8Q9Z - chains G and L of the 12 polymer chains in the assembly; structure by electron microscopy, 2.40 A resolution.

# Chain G (and L)
Molecule: Gap junction beta-2 protein
From: Homo sapiens
Notes: chain L of this document is another copy of the same molecule, construct and numbering; everything in this record applies to it too
Reference sequence: P29033 (CXB2_HUMAN); residue numbers follow UniProt; this construct covers 1-226
Sequence (230 residues; numbered 1 to 230; the number before each row is that of its first residue):
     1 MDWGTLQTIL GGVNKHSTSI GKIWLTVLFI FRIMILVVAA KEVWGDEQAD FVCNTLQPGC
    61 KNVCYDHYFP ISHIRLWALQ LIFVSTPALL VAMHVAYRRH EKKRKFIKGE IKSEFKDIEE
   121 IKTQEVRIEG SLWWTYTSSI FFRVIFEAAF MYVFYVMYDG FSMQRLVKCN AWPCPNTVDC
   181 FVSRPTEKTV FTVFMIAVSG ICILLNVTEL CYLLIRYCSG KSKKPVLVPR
Disordered / not traced: 1-2, 100-129, 220-230
Differences from the reference sequence: engineered mutation Glu125 (Lys in P29033); expression tag (227-230)
Cystine bridges: Cys53-Cys180, Cys60-Cys174, Cys64-Cys169
Residues lining bound ligands: phosphatidylethanolamine (PTY): Pro70, Ile71, Leu76, Val153, Val156, Met157
Swiss-Prot annotation at these positions:
  - binding site (Ca(2+)): Glu42, Gly45, Glu47
Reported in the primary citation:
  - mutagenesis - K125E: increased stability (proposed by the authors, not directly observed)

# How chain G and chain L interact
Contacting residue pairs (51):
  Trp3(G) - Trp3(L)  hydrogen bond (side chain-backbone)
  Trp3(G) - Leu6(L)  hydrophobic
  Trp3(G) - Phe29(L)  hydrophobic
  Thr5(G) - Gly4(L)
  Thr5(G) - Gln7(L)
  Lys41(G) - Val38(L)
  Lys41(G) - Glu42(L)
  Glu47(G) - Arg184(L)  salt bridge
  Gln48(G) - Asp46(L)
  Gln48(G) - Asp50(L)
  Gln48(G) - Ser183(L)  hydrogen bond
  Gln48(G) - Arg184(L)
  Pro58(G) - Asn54(L)
  Pro58(G) - Phe181(L)
  Gly59(G) - Val52(L)
  Gly59(G) - Phe181(L)
  Asn62(G) - Asp50(L)  hydrogen bond (side chain-backbone)
  Asn62(G) - Val52(L)
  Asn62(G) - Phe181(L)  hydrogen bond (side chain-backbone)
  Asn62(G) - Val182(L)  hydrogen bond (side chain-backbone)
  Asn62(G) - Ser183(L)
  Val63(G) - Arg165(L)
  Tyr65(G) - Arg184(L)  hydrogen bond
  Asp66(G) - Arg165(L)  salt bridge
  Asp66(G) - Arg184(L)
  Asp66(G) - Pro185(L)
  Asp66(G) - Thr186(L)  hydrogen bond
  His67(G) - Arg165(L)
  Pro70(G) - Thr186(L)
  Pro70(G) - Glu187(L)  hydrogen bond (backbone-backbone)
  Ile71(G) - Glu187(L)
  Ile71(G) - Val190(L)  hydrophobic
  Ser72(G) - Glu187(L)  hydrogen bond (backbone-side chain)
  Ile74(G) - Glu42(L)
  Arg75(G) - Ala39(L)
  Arg75(G) - Glu42(L)  salt bridge
  Arg75(G) - Val43(L)
  Arg75(G) - Arg184(L)
  Arg75(G) - Glu187(L)  salt bridge
  Arg75(G) - Phe191(L)
  Ile82(G) - Ile30(L)  hydrophobic
  Ile82(G) - Ile35(L)  hydrophobic
  Phe83(G) - Phe31(L)  hydrophobic
  Phe83(G) - Phe194(L)  hydrophobic
  Thr86(G) - Ile30(L)
  Thr86(G) - Phe31(L)
  Tyr97(G) - Lys22(L)  hydrogen bond
  Trp172(G) - Leu166(L)  hydrophobic
  Trp172(G) - Asp179(L)
  Trp172(G) - Phe181(L)  hydrophobic
  Pro173(G) - Phe181(L)  hydrophobic
Other interface residues (no listed pair), chain G (29 interface residues in all): Gln57, Ala78, Leu79, Leu90, Met93, Ala171
Other interface residues (no listed pair), chain L (34 interface residues in all): Asn14, Ile23, Thr26, Met34

# Overview
29 residues of chain G face 34 of chain L across their interface; the contacts include 10 hydrogen bonds and 4
salt bridges. Polar contacts include Glu47(G)-Arg184(L), Asp66(G)-Arg165(L) and Arg75(G)-Glu42(L). Ligands of
chain G: phosphatidylethanolamine. From UniProt: 3 Ca2+-binding residues on chain G. The paper reports that
K125E of chain G increases stability.
Chain G and chain L are both Gap junction beta-2 protein (Homo sapiens); the structure, Cryo-EM structure of
Cx26 gap junction K125E mutant in bicarbonate buffer (classification on hemichannel), was determined by
electron microscopy, deposited together with 8QA0, 8QA1, 8QA2 and 8QA3.
